3G0Q - chains A and C of the 3 polymer chains in the assembly; structure by X-ray diffraction, 2.20 A resolution.

== Chain A ==
Protein: A/G-specific adenine glycosylase
From: Bacillus Stearothermophilus
Notes: EC 3.2.2.-
UniProtKB: P83847 (P83847_BACST); numbering as in UniProt (aligned over 9-360)
Chain sequence (352 residues; numbered 9 to 360; the number before each row is that of its first residue):
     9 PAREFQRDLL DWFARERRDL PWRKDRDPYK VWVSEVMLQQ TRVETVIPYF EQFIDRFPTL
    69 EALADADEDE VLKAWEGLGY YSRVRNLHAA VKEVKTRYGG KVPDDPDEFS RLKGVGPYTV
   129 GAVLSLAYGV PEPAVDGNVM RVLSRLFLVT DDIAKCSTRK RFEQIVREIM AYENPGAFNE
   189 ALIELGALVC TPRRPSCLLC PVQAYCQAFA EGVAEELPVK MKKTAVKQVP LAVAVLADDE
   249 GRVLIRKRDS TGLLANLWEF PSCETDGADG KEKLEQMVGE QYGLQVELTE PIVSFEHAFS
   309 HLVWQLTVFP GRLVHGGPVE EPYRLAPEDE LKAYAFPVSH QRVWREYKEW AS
Not modelled in the structure: 230-233, 288-291
Differences from the reference sequence: engineered mutation Asp144 (Asn in P83847), Cys164 (Pro in P83847)
UniProt features mapped onto this chain:
  - active site: Glu43 (Proton donor/acceptor)
  - binding site (DNA): Trp30, Arg31, Gln48, Thr49, Leu86 to Tyr88, Tyr126, Glu188, Ser308
  - binding site ([4Fe-4S] cluster): Cys198, Cys205, Cys208, Cys214
  - site: Asp144 (Transition state stabilizer)
Ion coordination: Ca2+: Ser118, Val123; 4Fe-4S cluster Fe: Cys198, Cys205, Cys208, Cys214
Ligand contacts: 4Fe-4S cluster (SF4): Arg153, Leu154, Leu193, Val197, Cys198, Pro203, Ser204, Cys205, Cys208, Val210, Gln211, Cys214, Phe217, Ala222
From the paper describing this entry:
  - binding site for the 11-nt DNA strand: Gln48, Thr49, Leu86, Tyr88, Ser308
  - binding site for the 11-nt DNA strand (chain C): Arg26, Leu28, Trp30, Arg31, Glu43, Leu46, Val51, Tyr126, Asn146, Glu188, Ile191
  - contacts within the chain: Arg26-Glu192 (salt bridge), Asp144-Asn146 (hydrogen bond), Arg31-Glu188 (salt bridge), Arg31-Glu192 (salt bridge)
  - conformationally variable residues (side-chain flip): Asp144, Asn146
  - catalytic residues: Glu43, Tyr126, Asp144, Asn146
  - mutagenesis - E43Q: abolished catalytic activity

== Chain C ==
Molecule: 11-nt DNA strand
Sequence (11 nucleotides; numbered 13 to 23; the number before each row is that of its first residue):
    13 GTCCCXGTCT T
Not modelled in the structure: 23
Modified positions: A5L (9-(2-deoxy-2-fluoro-5-O-phosphono-beta-D-arabinofuranosyl)-9H-purin-6-amine) at position 18

== How chain A and chain C interact ==
Contacting residue pairs (36):
  Arg26(A) - A5L_18(C)  base contact
  Trp30(A) - A5L_18(C)  base contact
  Arg31(A) - A5L_18(C)  base contact
  Glu43(A) - A5L_18(C)  base contact
  Leu46(A) - A5L_18(C)  sugar contact
  Leu46(A) - DG19(C)  phosphate contact
  Gln47(A) - DG19(C)  sugar contact
  Gln47(A) - DT20(C)  sugar contact
  Gln48(A) - DC17(C)  base contact
  Gln48(A) - DG19(C)  hydrogen bond to the phosphate
  Thr49(A) - DC17(C)  phosphate contact
  Thr49(A) - A5L_18(C)  sugar contact
  Arg50(A) - DC16(C)  base contact
  Arg50(A) - DC17(C)  hydrogen bond to the base
  Arg50(A) - A5L_18(C)  phosphate contact
  Val51(A) - A5L_18(C)  hydrogen bond to the phosphate
  Tyr88(A) - DG19(C)  base contact
  Lys121(A) - DC21(C)  phosphate contact
  Gly122(A) - DT20(C)  sugar contact
  Gly122(A) - DC21(C)  hydrogen bond to the phosphate
  Val123(A) - DC21(C)  phosphate contact
  Gly124(A) - DT20(C)  hydrogen bond to the phosphate
  Pro125(A) - DT20(C)  phosphate contact
  Tyr126(A) - A5L_18(C)  base contact
  Tyr126(A) - DG19(C)  phosphate contact
  Tyr126(A) - DT20(C)  hydrogen bond to the phosphate
  Thr127(A) - DT20(C)  hydrogen bond to the phosphate
  Asp144(A) - A5L_18(C)  sugar contact
  Asp144(A) - DG19(C)  phosphate contact
  Gly145(A) - DC17(C)  phosphate contact
  Gly145(A) - DG19(C)  hydrogen bond to the phosphate
  Asn146(A) - A5L_18(C)  hydrogen bond to the phosphate
  Arg149(A) - DC17(C)  salt bridge to the phosphate
  Glu188(A) - A5L_18(C)  base contact
  Ile191(A) - A5L_18(C)  base contact
  Lys228(A) - DC16(C)  phosphate contact
Interface residues without a listed pair, chain A (31 interface residues in all): Leu28, Glu52, Asn94, Leu120, Glu192, Pro200

== In short ==
The interface between chain A and chain C involves 31 residues on one side and 6 on the other; the contacts
include 9 hydrogen bonds and 1 salt bridge. Among the polar pairs are Arg50(A)-DC17(C), Gln48(A)-DG19(C) and
Val51(A)-A5L_18(C). From the paper: catalytic residues Glu43(A), Tyr126(A) and Asp144(A) among others; E43Q of
chain A abolishes catalytic activity.
Here chain A is A/G-specific adenine glycosylase (Bacillus Stearothermophilus) and chain C is an 11-nt DNA
strand. Entry 3G0Q (Crystal Structure of MutY bound to its inhibitor DNA) was determined by X-ray diffraction.
